PDB entry 7JRG | electron microscopy, 3.20 A resolution | chains A and C of the 20 polymer chains in the assembly

== Chain A ==
Name: Mitochondrial-processing peptidase subunit beta, mitochondrial isoform X1
Source organism: Vigna radiata var. radiata
UniProt: A0A1S3TWG4 (A0A1S3TWG4_VIGRR); numbering as in UniProt (aligned over 1-527)
Amino-acid sequence (527 residues; each row starts with the number of its first residue):
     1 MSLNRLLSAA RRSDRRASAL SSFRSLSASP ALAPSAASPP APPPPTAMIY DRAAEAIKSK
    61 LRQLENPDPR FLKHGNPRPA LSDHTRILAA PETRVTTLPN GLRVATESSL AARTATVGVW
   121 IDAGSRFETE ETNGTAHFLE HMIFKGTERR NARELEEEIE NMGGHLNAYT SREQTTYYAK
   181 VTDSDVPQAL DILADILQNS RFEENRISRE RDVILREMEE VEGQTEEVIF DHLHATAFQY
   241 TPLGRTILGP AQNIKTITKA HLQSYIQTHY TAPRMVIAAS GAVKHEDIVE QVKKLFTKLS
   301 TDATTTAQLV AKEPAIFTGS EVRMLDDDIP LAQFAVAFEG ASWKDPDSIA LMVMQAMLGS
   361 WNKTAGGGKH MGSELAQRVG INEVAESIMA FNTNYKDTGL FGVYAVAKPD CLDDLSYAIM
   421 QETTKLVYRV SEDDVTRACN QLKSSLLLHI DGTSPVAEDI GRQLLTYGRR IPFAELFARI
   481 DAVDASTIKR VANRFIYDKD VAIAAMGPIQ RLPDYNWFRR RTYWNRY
Disordered / not traced: 1-40
Bound ions: Zn2+: His137, His141, Glu217
Residues lining bound ligands: 1,2-diacyl-sn-glycero-3-phosphocholine (PC1): Tyr497, Asp498, Tyr523, Asn525
Reported in the primary citation:
  - Zn2+ coordination: His137, His141, Glu217
  - catalytic residues: His137, His141, Glu217
  - catalytic residues: Glu140 (by similarity / conservation)

== Chain C ==
Name: COB
Source organism: Vigna radiata
Amino-acid sequence (393 residues; each row starts with the number of its first residue):
     1 MTIRNQRFSL LKEPISSTLN QHLIDYPTPS NLSYWWGFGS LAGICLVIQI VTGVFLAMHY
    61 TPHVDLAFNS VEHVMRDVEG GWLLRYMHAN GASMFFIVVY LHIFRGLYYA SYSSPREFVW
   121 CLGVVIFLLM IVTAFTGYVL PWGQMSFWGA TVITSLASAI PVVGDTIVTW LWGGFSVDNA
   181 TLNRFFSLHY LLPFLLVGAS LLHLAALHQY GSNNPLGVHS EMDQISFYPY FYVKDLVGWV
   241 AFAIFFSIWI FYAPNVLGHP DNYIPANPMS TPPHIVPEWY FLPIYAILRS IPDKSGGVAA
   301 IALVFICLLA LPFFKSMYVR SSSFRPIYQG IFWLLLADCL LLGWIGCQPV EAPFVTIGQI
   361 SSFVFFLFFA ITPILGRVGR GIPNSYTTDE TEM
Disordered / not traced: 1, 390-393
Bound ions: heme Fe site 1: His88, His189; heme Fe site 2: His102, His203
Residues lining bound ligands:
  - 1,2-Distearoyl-sn-glycerophosphoethanolamine (3PE), molecule 1: Pro14, Ile15, Ser17, Thr18
  - 1,2-Distearoyl-sn-glycerophosphoethanolamine (3PE), molecule 2: Trp35, Tyr100, Leu101, Phe104, Tyr108, Tyr109, Ser323, Gln329, Phe332, Trp333, Leu336
  - 1,2-Distearoyl-sn-glycerophosphoethanolamine (3PE), molecule 3: Tyr100, Ile103, Phe104, Phe127, Trp279, Leu282, Pro283, Ile284, Leu308, Cys339, Leu340, Leu341, Gly343, Trp344, Cys347, Gln348, Phe365
  - 1,2-Distearoyl-sn-glycerophosphoethanolamine (3PE), molecule 4: Glu117, Phe118, Cys121, Leu122, Val125, Phe305, Ile306, Leu309, Ala310, Phe313
  - 1,2-Distearoyl-sn-glycerophosphoethanolamine (3PE), molecule 5: Phe118, Leu202, Ala205, Ala206, Gln209
  - 1,2-Distearoyl-sn-glycerophosphoethanolamine (3PE), molecule 6: Val162, Val163, Thr166, Ile167
  - 1,2-Distearoyl-sn-glycerophosphoethanolamine (3PE), molecule 7: Phe245, Ile248, Trp249, Tyr252, Ala253, Val256
  - 1,2-Distearoyl-sn-glycerophosphoethanolamine (3PE), molecule 8: Trp249, Asn255, Val256, Leu257, Gly258, His259, Pro260, Trp279
  - 1,2-Distearoyl-sn-glycerophosphoethanolamine (3PE), molecule 9: Val319, Phe324, Arg325, Pro326, Ile327, Tyr328, Ile374, Leu375, Val378, Gly379, Ile382, Tyr386
  - 1,2-Distearoyl-sn-glycerophosphoethanolamine (3PE), molecule 10: Pro326, Ile327, Gly330, Ile331, Leu334
  - heme (HEM), molecule 1: Trp36, Gly39, Ser40, Ala42, Gly43, Phe95, Val99, His102, Ile103, Arg105, Ser111, Val119, Trp120, Gly123, Val124, Ile126, Phe127, Met130, Ser200, His203, Leu204, Leu207, Ser212, Asn213
  - heme (HEM), molecule 2: Leu46, Gln49, Ile50, Gly53, Val54, Leu56, Ala57, Tyr60, Val71, Arg85, His88, Ala89, Ala92, Phe95, Phe96, Met130, Thr133, Ala134, Gly137, Tyr138, Leu140, Pro141, Phe186, His189, Tyr190, Pro193, Phe194, Asn262, Tyr280
Reported in the primary citation:
  - binding site for heme: Ser212 (by similarity / conservation)

== How chain A and chain C interact ==
Residue-residue contacts (23; chain A residue first):
  Arg378(A) - Gln6(C)
  Arg378(A) - Arg7(C)
  Arg378(A) - Phe8(C)
  Ile381(A) - Asn5(C)  hydrogen bond (backbone-side chain)
  Ile381(A) - Gln6(C)
  Asn382(A) - Ile3(C)  hydrogen bond (backbone-backbone)
  Asn382(A) - Arg4(C)
  Asn382(A) - Asn5(C)  hydrogen bond (side chain-backbone)
  Asn382(A) - Gln6(C)  hydrogen bond (side chain-backbone)
  Asn382(A) - Phe8(C)
  Glu383(A) - Thr2(C)
  Glu383(A) - Ile3(C)
  Val384(A) - Thr2(C)
  Val384(A) - Phe8(C)  hydrophobic
  Asp410(A) - Thr2(C)
  Cys411(A) - Thr2(C)  hydrogen bond
  Asp413(A) - Lys12(C)  salt bridge
  Asp414(A) - Thr2(C)
  Asp414(A) - Phe8(C)
  Asp414(A) - Lys12(C)
  Tyr417(A) - Phe8(C)  hydrogen bond (side chain-backbone)
  Asp514(A) - Tyr230(C)  hydrogen bond
  Asn516(A) - Tyr230(C)  hydrogen bond
Also at the interface, not in a pair above, chain A (15 interface residues in all): Lys369, Gln377, Ala418
Also at the interface, not in a pair above, chain C (10 interface residues in all): Ser9

== Summary ==
Chain A and chain C form an interface of 15 and 10 residues respectively, with 8 hydrogen bonds and 1 salt
bridge. Polar contacts include Asp413(A)-Lys12(C), Ile381(A)-Asn5(C) and Asn382(A)-Asn5(C). Bound to chain A:
1,2-diacyl-sn-glycero-3-phosphocholine. The paper reports catalytic residues His137(A), His141(A) and
Glu217(A) among others; a binding site for heme at Ser212(C).
Here chain A is Mitochondrial-processing peptidase subunit beta, mitochondrial isoform X1 (Vigna radiata var.
radiata) and chain C is COB (Vigna radiata). Entry 7JRG (Plant Mitochondrial complex III2 from Vigna radiata)
was determined by electron microscopy.
